PDB entry 7BG6 | electron microscopy, 2.60 A resolution | chains 1 and 3 of the 5 polymer chains in the assembly

[Chain 1]
Protein: Genome polyprotein
From: Human rhinovirus 14
Notes: EC 3.4.22.29, 3.6.1.15, 3.4.22.28, 2.7.7.48
UniProtKB: P03303 (POLG_HRV14); residues 17-289 here correspond to UniProt positions 584-856 (UniProt number = residue number + 567)
Chain sequence (273 residues; each row starts with the number of its first residue):
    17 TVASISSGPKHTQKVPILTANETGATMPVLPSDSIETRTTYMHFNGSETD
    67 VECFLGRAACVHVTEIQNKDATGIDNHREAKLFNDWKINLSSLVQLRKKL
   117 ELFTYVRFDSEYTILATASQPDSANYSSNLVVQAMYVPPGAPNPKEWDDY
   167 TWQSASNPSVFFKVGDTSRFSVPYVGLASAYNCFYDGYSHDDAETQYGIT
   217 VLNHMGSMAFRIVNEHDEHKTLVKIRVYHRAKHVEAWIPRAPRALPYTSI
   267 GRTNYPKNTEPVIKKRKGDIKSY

[Chain 3]
Protein: Genome polyprotein
From: Human rhinovirus 14
Notes: EC 3.4.22.29, 3.6.1.15, 3.4.22.28, 2.7.7.48
UniProtKB: P03303 (POLG_HRV14); residues 1-236 here correspond to UniProt positions 332-567 (UniProt number = residue number + 331)
Chain sequence (236 residues; row label = number of the first residue in the row):
     1 GLPTTTLPGSGQFLTTDDRQSPSALPNYEPTPRIHIPGKVHNLLEIIQVD
    51 TLIPMNNTHTKDEVNSYLIPLNANRQNEQVFGTNLFIGDGVFKTTLLGEI
   101 VQYYTHWSGSLRFSLMYTGPALSSAKLILAYTPPGARGPQDRREAMLGTH
   151 VVWDIGLQSTIVMTIPWTSGVQFRYTDPDTYTSAGFLSCWYQTSLILPPE
   201 TTGQVYLLSFISACPDFKLRLMKDTQTISQTVALTE

[How chain 1 and chain 3 interact]
Residue-residue contacts - 197 pairs, chain 1 then chain 3:
  A19(1) with D216(3)
  I33(1) with V151(3), hydrophobic; T160(3); I161(3); V162(3), hydrogen bond (backbone-backbone)
  L34(1) with W153(3); Q158(3), hydrogen bond (backbone-side chain); T160(3); I161(3), hydrophobic
  T35(1) with Q158(3); S159(3); T160(3), hydrogen bond (backbone-backbone); V162(3)
  A36(1) with Q158(3); T160(3)
  N37(1) with D50(3); S114(3); M116(3); T160(3), hydrogen bond (backbone-side chain); F210(3)
  E38(1) with M116(3); S159(3), hydrogen bond; T160(3)
  T42(1) with Q48(3); V49(3); D50(3), hydrogen bond (side chain-backbone); R112(3); S212(3)
  M43(1) with R112(3), hydrogen bond (backbone-side chain)
  P44(1) with R112(3)
  V45(1) with R112(3), hydrogen bond (backbone-side chain); V162(3), hydrophobic; T164(3); C214(3)
  L46(1) with T164(3), hydrogen bond (backbone-side chain); P215(3), hydrophobic
  P47(1) with S110(3); T164(3)
  S50(1) with V162(3); T164(3)
  I51(1) with T149(3); P166(3), hydrophobic
  M58(1) with D216(3); K218(3)
  F60(1) with K218(3); L219(3)
  G62(1) with N42(3), hydrogen bond (backbone-side chain); L44(3)
  E64(1) with Y104(3), hydrogen bond (backbone-side chain); R220(3); L221(3), hydrogen bond (side chain-backbone); M222(3), hydrogen bond (side chain-backbone)
  T65(1) with N42(3), hydrogen bond; L43(3), hydrogen bond (backbone-backbone); L44(3); Y104(3); L219(3)
  D66(1) with H41(3); N42(3)
  V67(1) with V40(3); H41(3), hydrogen bond (backbone-backbone)
  C69(1) with M222(3)
  F70(1) with L43(3), hydrophobic; Y103(3), hydrophobic; Y104(3); M222(3)
  R73(1) with T15(3); T16(3); M222(3)
  A74(1) with T15(3), hydrogen bond (backbone-backbone)
  K103(1) with E236(3), salt bridge
  S107(1) with L234(3)
  S108(1) with Q230(3), hydrogen bond (backbone-side chain); A233(3); L234(3), hydrogen bond (backbone-backbone)
  L109(1) with Q230(3)
  V110(1) with I228(3), hydrophobic; S229(3); Q230(3), hydrogen bond (backbone-side chain); L234(3), hydrophobic
  Q111(1) with Y103(3); T225(3), hydrogen bond; I228(3)
  R113(1) with L234(3)
  K114(1) with E99(3), salt bridge; Y103(3); T227(3), hydrogen bond; I228(3)
  K115(1) with Y103(3); M222(3)
  F119(1) with V40(3), hydrophobic; L43(3), hydrophobic
  Y121(1) with I36(3), hydrophobic
  R123(1) with P30(3); T31(3), hydrogen bond (side chain-backbone); P32(3); R33(3)
  E127(1) with R19(3); S21(3), hydrogen bond
  T129(1) with F13(3)
  P174(1) with A24(3); L25(3), hydrophobic
  R185(1) with F13(3); S21(3); P22(3)
  F186(1) with P22(3); A24(3), hydrophobic
  S187(1) with S21(3), hydrogen bond (backbone-side chain); P22(3), hydrogen bond (backbone-backbone); S23(3); A24(3), hydrogen bond (backbone-backbone)
  V188(1) with L25(3), hydrophobic
  P189(1) with S23(3); L25(3); Y28(3), hydrophobic
  Y190(1) with Y28(3), hydrogen bond (backbone-side chain); P30(3)
  V191(1) with L25(3), hydrophobic; Y28(3)
  G192(1) with T31(3), hydrogen bond (backbone-side chain)
  L193(1) with T31(3), hydrogen bond (backbone-side chain)
  A194(1) with T31(3)
  S195(1) with T31(3); P32(3), hydrogen bond (side chain-backbone); I34(3)
  I215(1) with E236(3)
  Y244(1) with F13(3), hydrophobic
  R246(1) with D17(3); D18(3), salt bridge; R19(3), hydrogen bond (side chain-backbone)
  K248(1) with S21(3)
  E251(1) with R33(3), salt bridge; K39(3), salt bridge
  A252(1) with K39(3); V40(3), hydrogen bond (backbone-backbone)
  W253(1) with I36(3), hydrogen bond (side chain-backbone); P37(3); G38(3); K39(3)
  I254(1) with P37(3); G38(3), hydrogen bond (backbone-backbone)
  P255(1) with G38(3); V40(3); I46(3), hydrophobic
  P258(1) with L96(3), hydrophobic; E99(3)
  R259(1) with E99(3)
  Y263(1) with I228(3), hydrophobic; L234(3), hydrophobic
  S265(1) with T235(3), hydrogen bond (side chain-backbone); E236(3), hydrogen bond (side chain-backbone)
  I266(1) with L234(3); T235(3), hydrogen bond (backbone-backbone); E236(3)
  R268(1) with E236(3), hydrogen bond (side chain-backbone)
  P277(1) with T60(3); D62(3)
  V278(1) with D62(3), hydrogen bond (backbone-side chain); T94(3)
  I279(1) with P54(3), hydrophobic; N57(3); D62(3), hydrogen bond (backbone-side chain); S66(3)
  K280(1) with N57(3), hydrogen bond (backbone-side chain); D89(3); K93(3)
  K281(1) with N57(3), hydrogen bond (backbone-side chain); T58(3); H59(3)
  R282(1) with M55(3), hydrogen bond (side chain-backbone); N57(3), hydrogen bond (backbone-backbone); G82(3), hydrogen bond (side chain-backbone); T83(3); V91(3)
  I286(1) with M55(3); N56(3); T58(3); I69(3), hydrophobic; P70(3); V80(3); F81(3); G82(3), hydrogen bond (backbone-backbone)
  K287(1) with E78(3), salt bridge; Q79(3), hydrogen bond (backbone-side chain); G82(3)
  S288(1) with G82(3); T83(3)
  Y289(1) with Q79(3), hydrogen bond; G82(3); T83(3); N84(3), hydrogen bond (backbone-side chain); G138(3); P139(3), hydrogen bond (side chain-backbone); F186(3), hydrophobic; L187(3); S188(3); W190(3)
Interface residues without a listed pair, chain 1 (83 interface residues in all): A196, R256, A260, T264, G284, D285
Interface residues without a listed pair, chain 3 (106 interface residues in all): L14, Q20, K61, Y67, G90, Y117, D154, M163, F173, F217, D224

[Summary]
83 residues of chain 1 and 106 residues of chain 3 are in contact; the contacts include 51 hydrogen bonds and
6 salt bridges. Among the polar pairs are K103(1)-E236(3), K114(1)-E99(3) and R246(1)-D18(3).
Here chain 1 is Genome polyprotein and chain 3 is Genome polyprotein, both from Human rhinovirus 14. Entry
7BG6 (HRV14 native particle solved by cryoEM) was determined by electron microscopy together with 7BG7, 7NUL,
7NUM, 7NUN, 7NUO and 7NUQ from the same study.
